Entry 7L86 (electron microscopy, 3.40 A resolution); this record covers chains H and A of the 8 polymer chains in the assembly.

[Chain H]
Protein: Rh.32034 pAbC-1 - Heavy Chain
From: Macaca mulatta
Chain sequence (119 residues; row label = number of the first residue in the row; X marks 119 residues of unknown identity (built as UNK)):
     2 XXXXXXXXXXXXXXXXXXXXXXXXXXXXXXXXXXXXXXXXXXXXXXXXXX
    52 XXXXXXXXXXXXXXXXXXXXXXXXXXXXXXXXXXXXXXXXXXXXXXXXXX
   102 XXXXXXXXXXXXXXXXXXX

[Chain A]
Protein: BG505 SOSIP MD39 - gp120
From: Human immunodeficiency virus 1
Chain sequence (500 residues; row label = number of the first residue in the row; note: 14 numbers in that range are skipped by the numbering (no residue carries them; nothing is unmodelled there); a row labelled like 185A-185K holds insertion residues (185A, then the next letters in order)):
     4 MGILPSPGMPALLSLVSLLMGCVAETGAENLWVTVYYGVPVWKDAETTLF
    54 CASDAKAYETKKHNVWATHCCVPTDPNPQEIHLENVTEEFNMWKNNMVEQ
   104 MHEDIISLWDQSLKPCVKLTPLCVTLQCTNVTNNITDD
   150 MRGELKNCSFNMTTELRDKKQKVYSLFYRLDVVQIN
185A-185K ENQGNRSNNSN
   189 KEYRLINCNTSAITQACPKVSFEPIPIHYCAPAGFAILKCKDKKFNGTGP
   239 CPSVSTVQCTHGIKPVVSTQLLLNGSLAEEEVIIRSENITNNAKNILVQL
   289 NTPVQINCTRPNNNTVKSIRI
   312 GPGQWFYYTGDI
  323A I
   324 GDIRQAHCNVSKATWNETLGKVVKQLRKHFGNNTIIRFAQSSGGDLEVTT
   374 HSFNCGGEFFYCNTSGLFNSTWISNT
   401 SVQGSNSTGSNDSITLPCRIKQIINMWQRIGQAMYAPPIQGVIRCVSNIT
   451 GLILTRDGGSTNSTTETFRPGGGDMRDNWRSELYKYKVVKIEPLGVAPTR
   501 CKRRV
Disordered / not traced: 4-32, 58-65, 185A-185K, 401-409
Cystine bridges: Cys54-Cys74, Cys119-Cys205, Cys126-Cys196, Cys131-Cys157, Cys218-Cys247, Cys228-Cys239, Cys296-Cys331, Cys378-Cys445, Cys385-Cys418
Covalently attached groups: N-acetylglucosamine (NAG) linked to Asn88, Asn133, Asn137, Asn156, Asn160, Asn197, Asn234, Asn262, Asn276, Asn295, Asn301, Asn332, Asn339, Asn355, Asn386, Asn392, Asn448, Asn462
What the authors report for this chain:
  - post-translational modification sites: Asn355, Asn462

[Interface between chain H and chain A]
Chain A residues in contact with chain H, 6 residues: Ile396, Gly459, Asn462, Ser463, Thr464, Thr465
Interface features reported in the paper:
  - epitope / paratope residues, chain A: Gly459(A)

[Overview]
No residue of chain H is in contact with chain A. Covalently linked N-acetylglucosamine: at Asn88(A),
Asn133(A), Asn137(A), Asn156(A), Asn160(A) and Asn197(A) and 12 more. From the paper: the epitope/paratope
residue Gly459(A); modification sites Asn355(A) and Asn462(A).
Here chain H is Rh.32034 pAbC-1 - Heavy Chain (Macaca mulatta) and chain A is BG505 SOSIP MD39 - gp120 (Human
immunodeficiency virus 1). Entry 7L86 (BG505 SOSIP MD39 in complex with the polyclonal Fab pAbC-1 from animal
Rh.32034 (Wk26 time point)) was determined by electron microscopy (same publication as 7L7T, 7L7U, 7L85, 7L87,
7L88, 7L89 and 15 further entries).
